2WTT - chains J and L of the 4 polymer chains in the assembly; structure by X-ray diffraction, 2.30 A resolution.

# Chain J (and L)
Protein: Tumor protein P73
Organism: Homo sapiens
Notes: fragment: tetramerization domain, residues 351-399; chain L of this document is another copy of the same molecule, construct and numbering; everything in this record applies to it too
UniProt: O15350 (P73_HUMAN); numbering as in UniProt (aligned over 351-399)
Sequence (51 residues; numbered 349 to 399; the number before each row is that of its first residue):
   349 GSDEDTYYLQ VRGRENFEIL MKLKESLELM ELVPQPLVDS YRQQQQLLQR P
Unresolved in the structure: 349-353, 399 (chain L: 349-352, 399)
Modified residues: Mse369 (selenomethionine; parent Met); Mse378 (selenomethionine; parent Met)

# Chain J / chain L interface
Pairs across the interface (29):
  F365(J) - R398(L)
  Mse369(J) - Q397(L)
  K372(J) - Y389(L)
  K372(J) - Q393(L)  hydrogen bond
  K372(J) - Q397(L)
  E373(J) - Mse378(L)
  E373(J) - Y389(L)
  E373(J) - R390(L)  salt bridge
  S374(J) - S374(L)  hydrogen bond
  S374(J) - L375(L)
  S374(J) - Mse378(L)
  L375(J) - S374(L)
  E376(J) - Y389(L)  hydrogen bond
  L377(J) - Mse378(L)  hydrophobic
  L377(J) - V386(L)  hydrophobic
  L377(J) - Y389(L)  hydrophobic
  Mse378(J) - E373(L)
  Mse378(J) - S374(L)
  Mse378(J) - L377(L)  hydrophobic
  L380(J) - L385(L)  hydrophobic
  V381(J) - V381(L)  hydrophobic
  Y389(J) - K372(L)
  Y389(J) - E373(L)
  Y389(J) - E376(L)  hydrogen bond
  Y389(J) - L377(L)  hydrophobic
  R390(J) - E373(L)  salt bridge
  Q393(J) - K372(L)  hydrogen bond
  Q393(J) - E376(L)
  Q397(J) - K372(L)  hydrogen bond
Also at the interface, not in a pair above, chain J (19 interface residues in all): K370, L371, L385, V386
Also at the interface, not in a pair above, chain L (18 interface residues in all): Mse369, L371, L380

# Summary
The interface between chain J and chain L involves 19 residues on one side and 18 on the other, with 6
hydrogen bonds and 2 salt bridges. Polar contacts include E373(J)-R390(L), K372(J)-Q393(L) and
S374(J)-S374(L).
Chain J and chain L are both Tumor protein P73 (Homo sapiens); the structure, Structure of the human p73
tetramerization domain (crystal form II), was determined by X-ray diffraction (same publication as 2WQI and
2WQJ).
